PDB entry 8X95 | electron microscopy, 3.52 A resolution | chains A and B of the 4 polymer chains in the assembly

Chain A:
Name: Capsid protein VP1
From: Enterovirus A71
UniProt: A0A075QAW4 (A0A075QAW4_HE71); residues 1-297 here correspond to UniProt positions 566-862 (UniProt number = residue number + 565)
Chain sequence (297 residues; numbered 1 to 297; the number before each row is that of its first residue):
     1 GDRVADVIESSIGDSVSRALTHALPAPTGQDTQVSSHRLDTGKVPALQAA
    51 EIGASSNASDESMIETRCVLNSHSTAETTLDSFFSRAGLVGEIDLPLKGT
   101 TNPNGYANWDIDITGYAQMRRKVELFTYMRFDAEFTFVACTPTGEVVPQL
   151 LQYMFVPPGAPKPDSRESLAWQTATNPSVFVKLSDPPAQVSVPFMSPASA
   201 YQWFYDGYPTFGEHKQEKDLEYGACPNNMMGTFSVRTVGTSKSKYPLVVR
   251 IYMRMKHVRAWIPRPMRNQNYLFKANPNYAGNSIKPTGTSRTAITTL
Not modelled in the structure: 1-24

Chain B:
Name: Capsid protein VP2
From: Enterovirus A71
UniProt: A0A075QAW4 (A0A075QAW4_HE71); residues 1-254 here correspond to UniProt positions 70-323 (UniProt number = residue number + 69)
Chain sequence (254 residues; numbered 1 to 254; the number before each row is that of its first residue):
     1 SPSAEACGYSDRVAQLTIGNSTITTQEAANIIVGYGEWPSYCSDSDATAV
    51 DKPTRPDVSVNRFYTLDTKLWEKSSKGWYWKFPDVLTETGVFGQNAQFHY
   101 LYRSGFCIHVQCNASKFHQGALLVAVLPEYVIGTVAGGTGTEDSHPPYKQ
   151 TQPGADGFELQHPYVLDAGIPISQLTVCPHQWINLRTNNCATIIVPYINA
   201 LPFDSALNHCNFGLLVVPISPLDYDQGATPVIPITITLAPMCSEFAGLRQ
   251 AVTQ
Not modelled in the structure: 1-9, 135-153, 253-254

Interface between chain A and chain B:
Contacting residue pairs (55; chain A residue first):
  A50(A) - W182(B)
  E51(A) - W182(B)  hydrogen bond (backbone-backbone)
  E51(A) - N184(B)
  E51(A) - T187(B)
  I52(A) - A29(B)
  I52(A) - I32(B)
  I52(A) - Q181(B)  hydrogen bond (backbone-side chain)
  G53(A) - H180(B)
  Y128(A) - N199(B)
  A198(A) - L201(B)  hydrophobic
  S199(A) - A200(B)  hydrogen bond (side chain-backbone)
  F204(A) - E129(B)
  F204(A) - V131(B)  hydrophobic
  Y205(A) - V131(B)
  Y205(A) - H209(B)
  D206(A) - K81(B)
  D206(A) - Y130(B)
  D206(A) - H209(B)  hydrogen bond (backbone-side chain)
  D206(A) - C210(B)  hydrogen bond (backbone-backbone)
  G207(A) - N208(B)
  Y208(A) - N208(B)  hydrogen bond (backbone-backbone)
  T210(A) - N208(B)
  F211(A) - Y100(B)  hydrophobic
  F211(A) - S205(B)
  F211(A) - N208(B)
  H214(A) - N208(B)
  Y222(A) - I132(B)
  I262(A) - Y35(B)
  I262(A) - P128(B)  hydrophobic
  I262(A) - I198(B)  hydrophobic
  R264(A) - P128(B)  hydrogen bond (side chain-backbone)
  R264(A) - E129(B)  hydrogen bond (side chain-backbone)
  P265(A) - I170(B)
  P265(A) - Q174(B)
  M266(A) - I170(B)
  M266(A) - P171(B)
  M266(A) - Q174(B)
  R267(A) - A168(B)
  R267(A) - G169(B)
  N268(A) - G169(B)  hydrogen bond (backbone-backbone)
  N268(A) - P171(B)
  Q269(A) - V165(B)
  Q269(A) - G169(B)
  P277(A) - V131(B)  hydrophobic
  P277(A) - A168(B)
  N278(A) - G133(B)
  N278(A) - T134(B)  hydrogen bond
  Y279(A) - T134(B)
  Y279(A) - H162(B)
  Y279(A) - V165(B)
  Y279(A) - D167(B)  hydrogen bond
  Y279(A) - G169(B)
  I284(A) - V165(B)  hydrophobic
  T287(A) - Y164(B)  hydrogen bond
  T287(A) - P171(B)
Other interface residues (no listed pair), chain A (33 interface residues in all): T127, A200, P263, K285, P286
Other interface residues (no listed pair), chain B (39 interface residues in all): L127, L175, V177, C178, R249

Summary:
33 residues of chain A and 39 residues of chain B are in contact, with 12 hydrogen bonds. Polar pairs include
I52(A)-Q181(B), S199(A)-A200(B) and D206(A)-H209(B).
Here chain A is Capsid protein VP1 and chain B is Capsid protein VP2, both from Enterovirus A71. Entry 8X95
(Cryo-EM structure of enterovirus A71 mature virion in complex with Fab h1A6.2) was determined by electron
microscopy together with 8X96, 8X97, 8X98, 8X99, 8X9A, 8X9B, 8YTB and 8YTJ from the same study.
